Entry 3AGQ (X-ray diffraction, 3.22 A resolution); this record covers chain A.

== Chain A ==
Molecule: Elongation factor Ts, Elongation factor Tu 1, LINKER, Q beta replicase
Organism: Escherichia coli O157:H7
UniProtKB: chimeric construct of P0A6P3, P0A6N3, Q8LTE0: residues 1-283 from P0A6P3 (EFTS_ECO57) positions 1-283 (same numbers); residues 285-678 from P0A6N3 positions 1-394 (UniProt number = residue number - 284); residues 695-1283 from Q8LTE0 positions 1-589 (UniProt number = residue number - 694)
Amino-acid sequence (1289 residues; each row starts with the number of its first residue):
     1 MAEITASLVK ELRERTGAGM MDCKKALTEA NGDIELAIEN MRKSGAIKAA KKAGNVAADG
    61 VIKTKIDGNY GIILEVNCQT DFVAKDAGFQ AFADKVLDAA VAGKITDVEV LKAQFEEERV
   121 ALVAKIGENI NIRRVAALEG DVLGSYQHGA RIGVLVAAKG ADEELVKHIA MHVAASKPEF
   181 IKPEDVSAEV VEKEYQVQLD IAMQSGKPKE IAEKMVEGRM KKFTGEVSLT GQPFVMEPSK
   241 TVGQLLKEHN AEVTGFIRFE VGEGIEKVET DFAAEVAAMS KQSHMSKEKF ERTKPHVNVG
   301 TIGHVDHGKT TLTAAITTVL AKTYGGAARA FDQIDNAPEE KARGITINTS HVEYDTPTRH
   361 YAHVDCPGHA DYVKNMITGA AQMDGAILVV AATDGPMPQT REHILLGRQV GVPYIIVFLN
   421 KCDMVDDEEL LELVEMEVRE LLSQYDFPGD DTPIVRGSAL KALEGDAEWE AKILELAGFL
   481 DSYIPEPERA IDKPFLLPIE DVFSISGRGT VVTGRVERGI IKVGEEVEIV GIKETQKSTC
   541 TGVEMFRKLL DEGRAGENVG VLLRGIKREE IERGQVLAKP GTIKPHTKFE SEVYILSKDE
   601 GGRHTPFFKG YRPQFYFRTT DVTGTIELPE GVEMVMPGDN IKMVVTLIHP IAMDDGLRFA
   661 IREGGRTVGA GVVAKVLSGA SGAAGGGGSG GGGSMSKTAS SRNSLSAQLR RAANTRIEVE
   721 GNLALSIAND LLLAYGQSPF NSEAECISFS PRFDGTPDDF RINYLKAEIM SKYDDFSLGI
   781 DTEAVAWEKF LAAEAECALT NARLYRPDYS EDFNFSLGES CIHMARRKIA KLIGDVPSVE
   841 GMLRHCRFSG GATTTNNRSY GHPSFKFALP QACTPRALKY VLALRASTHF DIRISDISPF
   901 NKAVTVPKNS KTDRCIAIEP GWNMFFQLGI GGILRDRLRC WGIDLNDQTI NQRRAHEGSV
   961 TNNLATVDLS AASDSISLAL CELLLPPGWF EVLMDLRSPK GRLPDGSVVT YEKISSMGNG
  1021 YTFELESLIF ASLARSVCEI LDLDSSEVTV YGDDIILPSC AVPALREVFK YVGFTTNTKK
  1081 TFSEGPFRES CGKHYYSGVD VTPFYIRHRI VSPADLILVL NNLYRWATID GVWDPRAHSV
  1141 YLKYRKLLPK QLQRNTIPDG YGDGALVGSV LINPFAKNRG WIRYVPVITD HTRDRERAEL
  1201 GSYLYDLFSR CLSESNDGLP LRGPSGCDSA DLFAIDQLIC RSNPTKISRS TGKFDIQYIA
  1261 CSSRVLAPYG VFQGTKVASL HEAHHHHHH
Unresolved in the structure: 1-4, 287-289, 327-348, 681-699, 1217-1233, 1265-1289
Construct notes: linker (284); expression tag (1284-1289)
Metal / ion sites: Mg2+: D968, D1054
UniProt features mapped onto this chain:
  - region: T80 to V83 (Involved in Mg(2+) ion dislocation from EF-Tu)

== In short ==
D968 and D1054 form the Mg2+ site.
Chain A is Elongation factor Ts, Elongation factor Tu 1, LINKER, Q beta replicase (Escherichia coli O157:H7);
the structure, Structure of viral polymerase form II, was determined by X-ray diffraction (same publication as
3AGP).
